Entry 5SZ8 (X-ray diffraction, 1.83 A resolution); this record covers chains A and B.

[Chain A (and B)]
Name: Hemolysin
From: Proteus mirabilis
Notes: chain B of this document is another copy of the same molecule, construct and numbering; everything in this record applies to it too
Reference sequence: P16466 (HLYA_PROMI); residues 30-234 here = UniProt positions 30-234
Sequence (205 residues; row label = number of the first residue in the row):
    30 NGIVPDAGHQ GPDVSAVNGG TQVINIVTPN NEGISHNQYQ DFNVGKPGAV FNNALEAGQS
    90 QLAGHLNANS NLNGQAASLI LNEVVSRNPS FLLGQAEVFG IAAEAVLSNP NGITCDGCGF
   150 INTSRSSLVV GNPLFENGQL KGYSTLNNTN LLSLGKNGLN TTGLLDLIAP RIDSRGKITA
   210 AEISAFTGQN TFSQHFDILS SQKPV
Disulfide bonds: Cys144-Cys147
Construct notes: engineered mutation Ala125 (Gln in P16466), Ala134 (Tyr in P16466)
What the authors report for this chain:
  - self-association interface (contacts with another copy of this molecule): Arg200 to Phe215, Ser230 to Val234

[Interface between chain A and chain B]
Contacting residue pairs - 33 pairs, chain A then chain B:
  Asp202(A) - Thr216(B)
  Ser203(A) - Ala214(B)  hydrogen bond (side chain-backbone)
  Ser203(A) - Phe215(B)
  Ser203(A) - Thr216(B)  hydrogen bond (backbone-backbone)
  Arg204(A) - Ala214(B)  hydrogen bond (backbone-backbone)
  Arg204(A) - Phe215(B)
  Arg204(A) - Asn219(B)
  Arg204(A) - Ile227(B)
  Arg204(A) - Ser230(B)  hydrogen bond
  Gly205(A) - Ser213(B)
  Gly205(A) - Ala214(B)  hydrogen bond (backbone-backbone)
  Gly205(A) - Phe215(B)
  Lys206(A) - Glu211(B)  salt bridge
  Lys206(A) - Ile212(B)
  Ile207(A) - Ile212(B)  hydrogen bond (backbone-backbone)
  Glu211(A) - Lys206(B)
  Glu211(A) - Ile207(B)
  Ile212(A) - Gly205(B)
  Ile212(A) - Lys206(B)
  Ile212(A) - Ile207(B)  hydrogen bond (backbone-backbone)
  Ile212(A) - Ile212(B)  hydrophobic
  Ser213(A) - Gly205(B)
  Ala214(A) - Ser203(B)  hydrogen bond (backbone-side chain)
  Ala214(A) - Arg204(B)  hydrogen bond (backbone-backbone)
  Ala214(A) - Gly205(B)  hydrogen bond (backbone-backbone)
  Phe215(A) - Ser203(B)
  Phe215(A) - Arg204(B)
  Phe215(A) - Gly205(B)
  Thr216(A) - Ile201(B)
  Thr216(A) - Asp202(B)
  Thr216(A) - Ser203(B)  hydrogen bond (side chain-backbone)
  Ile227(A) - Arg204(B)
  Ser230(A) - Arg204(B)  hydrogen bond
Other interface residues (no listed pair), chain A (17 interface residues in all): Ile201, Ala210, Asn219
Other interface residues (no listed pair), chain B (18 interface residues in all): Thr208, Ala209

[Summary]
The interface between chain A and chain B involves 17 residues on one side and 18 on the other, with 12
hydrogen bonds and 1 salt bridge. Polar pairs include Lys206(A)-Glu211(B), Ser203(A)-Ala214(B) and
Arg204(A)-Ser230(B). The paper reports a self-association interface involving Arg200(A) and Ser230(A).
Both chains are Hemolysin (Proteus mirabilis). Entry 5SZ8 (Truncated hemolysin A Q125A/Y134A from P. mirabilis
at 1.8 Angstroms resolution crystallized in a high salt ...) was determined by X-ray diffraction together with
5KEH, 5KF3, 5KKD and 4W8Q from the same study.
